PDB entry 5OXF | X-ray diffraction, 3.94 A resolution | chains A and C of the 4 polymer chains in the assembly

# Chain A
Molecule: GTP-binding protein
Source organism: Campylobacter jejuni
UniProtKB: A0A1D9BJX7 (A0A1D9BJX7_CAMJU); numbering as in UniProt (aligned over 1-728)
Chain sequence (732 residues; row label = number of the first residue in the row):
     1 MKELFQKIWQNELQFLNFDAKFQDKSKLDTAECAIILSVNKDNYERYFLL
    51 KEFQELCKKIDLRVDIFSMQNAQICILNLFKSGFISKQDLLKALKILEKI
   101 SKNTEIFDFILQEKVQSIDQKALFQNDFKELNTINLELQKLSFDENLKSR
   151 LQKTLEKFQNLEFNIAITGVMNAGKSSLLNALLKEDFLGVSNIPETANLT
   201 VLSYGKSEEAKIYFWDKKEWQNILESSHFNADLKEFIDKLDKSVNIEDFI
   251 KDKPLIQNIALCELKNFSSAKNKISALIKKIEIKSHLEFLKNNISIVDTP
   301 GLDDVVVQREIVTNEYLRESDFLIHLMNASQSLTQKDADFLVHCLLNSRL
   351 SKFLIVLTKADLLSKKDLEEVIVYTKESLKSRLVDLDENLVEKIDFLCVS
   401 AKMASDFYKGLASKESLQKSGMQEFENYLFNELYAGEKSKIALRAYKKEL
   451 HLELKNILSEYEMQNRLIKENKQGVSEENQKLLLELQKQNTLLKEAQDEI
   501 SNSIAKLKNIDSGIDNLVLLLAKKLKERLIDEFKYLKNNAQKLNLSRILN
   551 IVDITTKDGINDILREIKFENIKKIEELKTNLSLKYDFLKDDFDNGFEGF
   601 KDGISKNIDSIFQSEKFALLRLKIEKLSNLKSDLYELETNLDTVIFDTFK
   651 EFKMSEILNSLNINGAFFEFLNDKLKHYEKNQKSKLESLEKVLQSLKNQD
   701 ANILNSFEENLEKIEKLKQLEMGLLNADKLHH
Not modelled in the structure: 142-143, 248-253, 507-513, 627-628, 678-689
Differences from the reference sequence: expression tag (729-732)
Ligand contacts: GDP (guanosine-5'-diphosphate): Met171, Asn172, Gly174, Lys175, Ser176, Ser177, Gly189, Val190, Ser191, Asn192, Lys359, Asp361, Leu362, Ser400, Ala401, Lys402
Reported in the primary citation:
  - mutagenesis - K175A: abolished catalytic activity on GTP

# Chain C
Molecule: GTP-binding protein
Source organism: Campylobacter jejuni
UniProtKB: A0A1D9BKH6 (A0A1D9BKH6_CAMJU); residues 1-609 here = UniProt positions 1-609
Chain sequence (614 residues; row label = number of the first residue in the row; numbers below 1 keep their minus sign (Gly-2 is residue -2)):
    -2 GSHMQINLLNDFIKAYENTYSVSFDDSFKGRIQELCKELNEPFMHASYAL
    48 ENELKELVFSLDKNVNIAIIGQFSSGKSSLLNLILGRDCLPTGVVPVTFK
    98 PTFLRYAKEYFLRVEFEDGSDIITNIEKLAFYTDQRNEVKQAKSLHIFAP
   148 IPLLEKITLVDTPGLNANENDTLTTLDELKNIHGAIWLSLIDNAGKKSEE
   198 DAIKANLELLGENSICVLNQKDKLSAEELDNVLNYAKSVFLKYFNELIAI
   248 SCKEAKDEQSYEKSNFQSLLDFLTQLDTTVLKEKFVKRKILNLCEILEDE
   298 NQLFVGIFDRLLNQFQSYEKHLLLAYENFLKEIEILNHQILEQLKSISER
   348 ISSEIFASVKEKDAYFYKESKGFLKKDLYTRYDYKAPYISSDDAFLAMFY
   398 NSDVMSKEFKKIKNELYKSFEEIKMKLKDFINILEREILLFKAEFSNIQK
   448 DHIFQSDKNFSELRAFCNASDEYFLKDFKELLFKSILELDLFFEKLNLKA
   498 FTNYENATKLSLAFFSRKINESRVLYELDSSEFVLFYPKKSEIYERVLNE
   548 LNVYEFETLLINKPILTKIAKNFLEQSQNLIQEKNKFLDLKKAELQKRRA
   598 QILNVRESIKEDHH
Not modelled in the structure: 89-91, 222-224, 527-533
Differences from the reference sequence: expression tag (-2 to 0, 610-611)
Ligand contacts: GDP (guanosine-5'-diphosphate): Ser71, Ser72, Gly73, Lys74, Ser75, Ser76, Pro88, Asn216, Gln217, Asp219, Lys220, Lys250
Reported in the primary citation:
  - mutagenesis - K74A: abolished catalytic activity on GTP

# How chain A and chain C interact
Contacting residue pairs - 18 pairs, chain A then chain C:
  Gln14(A) - Ala440(C)
  Gln14(A) - Ser443(C)
  Gln14(A) - Asn444(C)
  Phe15(A) - Arg433(C)
  Phe15(A) - Leu436(C)
  Phe15(A) - Leu437(C)
  Phe15(A) - Ala440(C)
  Leu16(A) - Leu437(C)  hydrophobic
  Asn17(A) - Arg433(C)  hydrogen bond
  Asn17(A) - Leu437(C)
  Arg63(A) - Leu300(C)
  Arg63(A) - Ile445(C)
  Arg63(A) - Gln446(C)  hydrogen bond (side chain-backbone)
  Arg63(A) - Asp448(C)  salt bridge
  Arg63(A) - Phe457(C)
  Asp65(A) - Asn444(C)
  Phe67(A) - Ala440(C)
  Phe67(A) - Glu441(C)
Interface residues without a listed pair, chain A (9 interface residues in all): Lys21, Ile66
Interface residues without a listed pair, chain C (13 interface residues in all): Lys447

# Overview
The interface between chain A and chain C involves 9 residues on one side and 13 on the other; the contacts
include 2 hydrogen bonds and 1 salt bridge. Polar pairs include Arg63(A)-Asp448(C), Asn17(A)-Arg433(C) and
Arg63(A)-Gln446(C). From the paper: K175A of chain A abolishes catalytic activity on GTP; K74A of chain C
abolishes catalytic activity on GTP.
Here chain A is GTP-binding protein and chain C is GTP-binding protein, both from Campylobacter jejuni. Entry
5OXF (An oligomerised bacterial dynamin pair provides a mechanism for the long range sensing and tethering of
...) was determined by X-ray diffraction (same publication as 5OWV).
